Entry 5FLF (X-ray diffraction, 2.58 A resolution); this record covers chain A.

== Chain A ==
Protein: Fibroblast growth factor receptor 1
Source organism: Homo sapiens
Notes: EC 2.7.10.1; fragment: kinase domain
UniProtKB: P11362 (FGFR1_HUMAN); residue numbers follow UniProt; this construct covers 458-765
Chain sequence (310 residues; numbered 456 to 765; the number before each row is that of its first residue):
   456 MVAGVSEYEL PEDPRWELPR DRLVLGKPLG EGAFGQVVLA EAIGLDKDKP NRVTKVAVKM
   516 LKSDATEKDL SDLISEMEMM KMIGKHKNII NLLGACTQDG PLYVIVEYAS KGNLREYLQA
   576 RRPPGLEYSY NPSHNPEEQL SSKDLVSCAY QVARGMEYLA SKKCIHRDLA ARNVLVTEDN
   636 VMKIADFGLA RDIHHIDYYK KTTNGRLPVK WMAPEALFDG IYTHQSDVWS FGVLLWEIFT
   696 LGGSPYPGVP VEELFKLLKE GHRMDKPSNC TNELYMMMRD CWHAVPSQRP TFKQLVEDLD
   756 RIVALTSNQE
Unresolved in the structure: 456-459, 585-591, 763-765
Sequence notes: expression tag (456-457); conflict Ala488 (Cys in P11362), Ser584 (Cys in P11362); engineered mutation Gly675 (Arg in P11362)
Reported in the primary citation:
  - mutagenesis - R675G: increased catalytic activity
  - conformationally variable residues (loop rearrangement): His650

== In short ==
From the paper: R675G increases catalytic activity; conformational variability at His650.
Chain A is Fibroblast growth factor receptor 1 (Homo sapiens); the structure, Disease linked mutation in fgfr,
was determined by X-ray diffraction together with 5EW8 from the same study.
